1TR7 - chain B; structure by X-ray diffraction, 2.10 A resolution.

# Chain B
Molecule: FimH protein
Organism: Escherichia coli
Notes: fragment: N-terminal domain
UniProt: P08191 (FIMH_ECOLI); residues 1-158 here correspond to UniProt positions 22-179 (UniProt number = residue number + 21)
Amino-acid sequence (164 residues; row label = number of the first residue in the row):
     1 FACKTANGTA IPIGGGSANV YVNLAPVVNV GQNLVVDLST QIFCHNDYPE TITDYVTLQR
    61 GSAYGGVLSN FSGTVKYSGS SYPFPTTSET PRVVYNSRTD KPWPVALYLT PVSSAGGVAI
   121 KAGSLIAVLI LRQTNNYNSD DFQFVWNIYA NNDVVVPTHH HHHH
Not modelled in the structure: 159-164
Differences from the reference sequence: expression tag (159-164)
Ligand contacts: butyl alpha-D-mannopyranoside (DEG): F1, I13, N46, D47, Y48, I52, D54, Q133, N135, Y137, D140, F142

# Overview
Ligands of chain B: butyl alpha-D-mannopyranoside.
Chain B is FimH protein (Escherichia coli); the structure, FimH adhesin receptor binding domain from
uropathogenic E. coli, was determined by X-ray diffraction, deposited together with 1UWF.
